PDB entry 7WS2 | electron microscopy, 3.30 A resolution | chains A and E of the 3 polymer chains in the assembly

== Chain A ==
Molecule: Spike protein S1
Organism: Severe acute respiratory syndrome coronavirus 2
Notes: fragment: rbd
UniProtKB: P0DTC2 (SPIKE_SARS2); numbering as in UniProt (aligned over 331-530)
Sequence (200 residues; each row starts with the number of its first residue):
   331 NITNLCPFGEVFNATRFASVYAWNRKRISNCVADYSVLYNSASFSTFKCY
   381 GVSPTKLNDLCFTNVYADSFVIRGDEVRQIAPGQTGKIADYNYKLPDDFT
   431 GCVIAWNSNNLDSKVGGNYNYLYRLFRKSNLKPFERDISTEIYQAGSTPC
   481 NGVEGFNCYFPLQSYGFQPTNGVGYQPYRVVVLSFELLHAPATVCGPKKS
Disulfide bonds: Cys336-Cys361, Cys379-Cys432, Cys391-Cys525, Cys480-Cys488
UniProt features mapped onto this chain:
  - region: Arg403 to Asp405 (Integrin-binding motif), Asn448 to Phe456 (Immunodominant HLA epitope recognized by the CD8+)
  - glycosylation (N-linked (GlcNAc...) asparagine): Asn331 (complex), Asn343 (complex)

== Chain E ==
Molecule: 510A5 heavy chain
Organism: Homo sapiens
Sequence (123 residues; row label = number of the first residue in the row):
     1 EVQLVESGGGLVQPGRSLRLSCAASGFTFDDYAMHWVRQAPGKGLEWVSG
    51 ISWNSDSIDYADSVKGRFTISRDNAKNSLYLQMNSLRAEDTALYYCAKDR
   101 GYEILTPASFDYWGQGTLVTVSS
Disulfide bonds: Cys22-Cys96

== Chain A / chain E interface ==
Pairs across the interface - 20 pairs, chain A then chain E:
  Thr345(A) with Asp31(E), hydrogen bond; Tyr102(E)
  Arg346(A) with Asp31(E), salt bridge; Trp53(E); Tyr102(E)
  Asn439(A) with Pro107(E)
  Asn440(A) with Thr106(E); Pro107(E); Ala108(E), hydrogen bond (backbone-backbone)
  Leu441(A) with Tyr102(E)
  Asp442(A) with Tyr102(E), hydrogen bond
  Ser443(A) with Leu105(E); Thr106(E); Pro107(E)
  Lys444(A) with Glu103(E), salt bridge; Ile104(E); Leu105(E)
  Val445(A) with Leu105(E)
  Asn448(A) with Tyr102(E)
  Tyr451(A) with Tyr102(E), hydrogen bond
Also at the interface, not in a pair above, chain A (14 interface residues in all): Asn450, Pro499, Arg509
Also at the interface, not in a pair above, chain E (13 interface residues in all): Tyr32, Ser57, Arg100, Gly101
Interface features reported in the paper:
  - epitope / paratope residues, chain A: Thr345(A), Arg346(A), Asp442(A), Lys444(A), Val445(A), Tyr451(A)

== Summary ==
14 residues of chain A face 13 of chain E across their interface; the contacts include 4 hydrogen bonds and 2
salt bridges. Among the polar pairs are Arg346(A)-Asp31(E), Lys444(A)-Glu103(E) and Thr345(A)-Asp31(E). From
the paper: epitope/paratope residues Thr345(A), Arg346(A) and Asp442(A) among others.
Chain A is Spike protein S1 (Severe acute respiratory syndrome coronavirus 2) and chain E is 510A5 heavy chain
(Homo sapiens); the structure, Structures of Omicron Spike complexes illuminate broad-spectrum neutralizing
antibody development, was determined by electron microscopy (same publication as 7WS0, 7WS1, 7WS3, 7WS4, 7WS5,
7WS6 and 4 further entries).
